PDB entry 9KPF | electron microscopy, 3.15 A resolution | chains A and B of the 5 polymer chains in the assembly

# Chain A
Protein: Guanine nucleotide-binding protein G(i) subunit alpha-1
Organism: Homo sapiens
Notes: EC 3.6.5.-
UniProtKB: P63096 (GNAI1_HUMAN); numbering as in UniProt (aligned over 1-354)
Chain sequence (369 residues; row label = number of the first residue in the row; numbers below 1 keep their minus sign (Asp-14 is residue -14)):
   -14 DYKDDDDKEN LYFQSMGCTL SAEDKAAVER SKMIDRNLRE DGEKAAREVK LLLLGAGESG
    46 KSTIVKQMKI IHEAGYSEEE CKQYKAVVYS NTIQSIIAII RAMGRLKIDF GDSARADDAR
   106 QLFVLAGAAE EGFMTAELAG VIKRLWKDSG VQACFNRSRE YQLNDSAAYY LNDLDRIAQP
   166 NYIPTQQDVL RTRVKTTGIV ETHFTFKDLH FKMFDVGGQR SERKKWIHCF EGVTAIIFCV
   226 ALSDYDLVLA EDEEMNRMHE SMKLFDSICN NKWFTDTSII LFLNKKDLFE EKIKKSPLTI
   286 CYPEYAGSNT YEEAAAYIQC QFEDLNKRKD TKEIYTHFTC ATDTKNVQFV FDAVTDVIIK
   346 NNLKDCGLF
Disordered / not traced: -14 to 2, 55-181
Sequence notes: expression tag (-14 to 0)
Curated features (UniProtKB/Swiss-Prot):
  - region: Lys35 to Thr48 (G1 motif), Asp173 to Thr181 (G2 motif), Phe196 to Arg205 (G3 motif), Ile265 to Asp272 (G4 motif), Thr324 to Thr329 (G5 motif)
  - binding site (GTP): Glu43 to Thr48, Ser151, Leu175 to Thr181, Asp200 to Gln204, Asn269 to Asp272, Ala326
  - binding site (Mg(2+)): Ser47, Thr181
  - modified residue: Arg178 (ADP-ribosylarginine), Gln204 (Deamidated glutamine), Cys351 (ADP-ribosylcysteine)
  - lipidation: Gly2 (N-myristoyl glycine), Cys3 (S-palmitoyl cysteine)

# Chain B
Protein: Guanine nucleotide-binding protein G(I)/G(S)/G(T) subunit beta-1
Organism: Homo sapiens
UniProtKB: P62873 (GBB1_HUMAN); numbering as in UniProt (aligned over 1-340)
Chain sequence (366 residues; numbered 1 to 366; the number before each row is that of its first residue):
     1 MSELDQLRQE AEQLKNQIRD ARKACADATL SQITNNIDPV GRIQMRTRRT LRGHLAKIYA
    61 MHWGTDSRLL VSASQDGKLI IWDSYTTNKV HAIPLRSSWV MTCAYAPSGN YVACGGLDNI
   121 CSIYNLKTRE GNVRVSRELA GHTGYLSCCR FLDDNQIVTS SGDTTCALWD IETGQQTTTF
   181 TGHTGDVMSL SLAPDTRLFV SGACDASAKL WDVREGMCRQ TFTGHESDIN AICFFPNGNA
   241 FATGSDDATC RLFDLRADQE LMTYSHDNII CGITSVSFSK SGRLLLAGYD DFNCNVWDAL
   301 KADRAGVLAG HDNRVSCLGV TDDGMAVATG SWDSFLKIWN GSSGGGGSGG GGSSGVSGWR
   361 LFKKIS
Disordered / not traced: 1-2, 344-366
Sequence notes: expression tag (341-366)
Curated features (UniProtKB/Swiss-Prot):
  - modified residue: Ser2 (N-acetylserine), His266 (Phosphohistidine)

# Interface between chain A and chain B
Residue-residue contacts (29):
  Arg15(A) - Val90(B)  hydrogen bond (side chain-backbone)
  Ser16(A) - Asn88(B)
  Ser16(A) - Lys89(B)  hydrogen bond (side chain-backbone)
  Ile19(A) - Lys89(B)
  Ile19(A) - Ala92(B)  hydrophobic
  Asp20(A) - Lys89(B)  salt bridge
  Leu23(A) - Gly53(B)
  Leu23(A) - Lys78(B)
  Leu23(A) - Ile80(B)  hydrophobic
  Leu23(A) - Lys89(B)
  Asp26(A) - Lys78(B)  salt bridge
  Gly27(A) - Leu55(B)
  Gly183(A) - Asn119(B)
  Ile184(A) - Trp99(B)
  Ile184(A) - Leu117(B)  hydrophobic
  Phe199(A) - Trp99(B)  hydrophobic
  Gln204(A) - Leu117(B)
  Gln204(A) - Gly144(B)
  Gln204(A) - Tyr145(B)  hydrogen bond (side chain-backbone)
  Ser206(A) - Tyr145(B)
  Ser206(A) - Gly162(B)  hydrogen bond (side chain-backbone)
  Lys210(A) - Tyr145(B)
  Lys210(A) - Met188(B)
  Lys210(A) - Asp228(B)  salt bridge
  Lys210(A) - Asp246(B)  salt bridge
  Trp211(A) - Tyr145(B)
  His213(A) - Tyr59(B)
  Cys214(A) - Tyr59(B)
  Cys214(A) - Trp99(B)
Other interface residues (no listed pair), chain A (21 interface residues in all): Val13, Thr182, Glu207, Phe215, Trp258
Other interface residues (no listed pair), chain B (27 interface residues in all): Gln75, Thr87, His91, Met101, Asp118, Asp186, Cys204, Asn230, Trp332

# Summary
21 residues of chain A and 27 residues of chain B are in contact, with 4 hydrogen bonds and 4 salt bridges.
Polar pairs include Asp20(A)-Lys89(B), Asp26(A)-Lys78(B) and Lys210(A)-Asp228(B). From UniProt: 24 GTP-binding
residues and Mg2+-binding residues Ser47(A) and Thr181(A) on chain A.
Chain A is Guanine nucleotide-binding protein G(i) subunit alpha-1 and chain B is Guanine nucleotide-binding
protein G(I)/G(S)/G(T) subunit beta-1, both from Homo sapiens; the structure, Cryo-EM structure of GPCR16-Gi
complex, was determined by electron microscopy (same publication as 9K6L, 9KPD and 9KPE).
